PDB entry 2EUK | X-ray diffraction, 1.85 A resolution | chain A

== Chain A ==
Molecule: Glycolipid transfer protein
Organism: Homo sapiens
UniProtKB: Q9NZD2 (GLTP_HUMAN); aligned to UniProt positions 1-209 over residues 1-209 (the alignment contains insertions or deletions, so no single offset holds)
Chain sequence (209 residues; numbered 1 to 209; the number before each row is that of its first residue):
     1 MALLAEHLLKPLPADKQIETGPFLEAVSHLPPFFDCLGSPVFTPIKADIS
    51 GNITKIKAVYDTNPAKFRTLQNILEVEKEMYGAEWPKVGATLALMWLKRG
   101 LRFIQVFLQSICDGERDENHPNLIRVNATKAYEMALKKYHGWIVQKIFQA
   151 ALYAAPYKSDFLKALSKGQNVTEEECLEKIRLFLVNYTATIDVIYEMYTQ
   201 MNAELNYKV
Not modelled in the structure: 1-3, 167-168
UniProt features mapped onto this chain:
  - region: Ile-45 to Lys-66 (2 X 12 AA approximate tandem repeats)
  - binding site (beta-D-galactosyl-(1->4)-beta-D-glucosyl-(1<->1)-N-[(9Z)-octadecenoyl]-sphing-4-enine): Asp-48 to Lys-55, His-140, Tyr-207
  - modified residue: Ala-2 (N-acetylalanine)
Small-molecule neighbours: beta-D-galactopyranose / (15E)-tetracos-15-enoic acid / sphingosine: Leu-30, Phe-33, Phe-34, Leu-37, Phe-42, Pro-44, Ile-45, Asp-48, Ile-49, Asn-52, Lys-55, Leu-92, Trp-96, Gly-100, Phe-103, Ile-104, Phe-107, Ile-124, Ala-128, Leu-136, His-140, Ile-147, Phe-148, Ala-151, Leu-152, Ala-155, Phe-161, Tyr-207, Val-209
What the authors report for this chain:
  - binding site for beta-D-galactopyranose: Asp-48, Asn-52, Lys-55, Trp-96, Tyr-207
  - binding site for sphingosine: Asp-48, Val-209
  - binding site for (15E)-tetracos-15-enoic acid: His-140
  - contacts within the chain: His-7/His-29 (pi stacking)
  - conformationally variable residues (side-chain flip): Phe-148

== Overview ==
Bound to chain A: beta-D-galactopyranose / (15E)-tetracos-15-enoic acid / sphingosine. UniProt lists 10
beta-D-galactosyl-(1->4)-beta-D-glucosyl-(1<->1)-N-[(9Z)-octadecenoyl]-sphing-4-enine-binding residues. The
paper reports a binding site for beta-D-galactopyranose at Asp-48, Asn-52 and Lys-55 among others; a binding
site for sphingosine at Asp-48 and Val-209.
Chain A is Glycolipid transfer protein (Homo sapiens); the structure, Crystal Structure of Human Glycolipid
Transfer Protein complexed with 24:1 Galactosylceramide, was determined by X-ray diffraction (same publication
as 2EUM, 2EVD, 2EVL, 2EVS and 2EVT).
